Entry 8C0I (X-ray diffraction, 1.90 A resolution); this record covers chains BBB and CCC of the 4 polymer chains in the assembly.

# Chain BBB
Protein: Isoaspartyl peptidase subunit beta
From: Escherichia coli
Reference sequence: P37595 (IAAA_ECOLI); residues 179-321 here = UniProt positions 179-321
Sequence (143 residues; numbered 179 to 321; the number before each row is that of its first residue):
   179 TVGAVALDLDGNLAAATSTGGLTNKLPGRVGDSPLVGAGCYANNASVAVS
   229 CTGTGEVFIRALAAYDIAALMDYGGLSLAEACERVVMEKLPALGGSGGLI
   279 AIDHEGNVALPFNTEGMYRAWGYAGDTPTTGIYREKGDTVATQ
Unresolved in the structure: 314-321
Differences from the reference sequence: engineered mutation L200 (Met in P37595)
Swiss-Prot annotation at these positions:
  - active site: T179 (Nucleophile)
  - binding site (substrate): R207 to D210, T230 to G233
  - mutagenesis: T179 (T179A: Catalytically inactive)
From the paper describing this entry:
  - mutagenesis - M200L: decreased stability
  - mutagenesis - M200L: unchanged catalytic activity on L-Asn
  - contacts within the chain: L200-R207
  - catalytic residues: T197, T230 (citing earlier work)

# Chain CCC
Protein: Isoaspartyl peptidase subunit alpha
From: Escherichia coli
Reference sequence: P37595 (IAAA_ECOLI); residues 2-178 here = UniProt positions 2-178
Sequence (178 residues; numbered 1 to 178; the number before each row is that of its first residue):
     1 MGKAVIAIHGGAGAISRAQMSLQQELRYIEALSAIVETGQKMLEAGESAL
    51 DVVTEAVRLLEECPLFNAGIGAVFTRDETHELDACVMDGNTLKAGAVAGV
   101 SHLRNPVLAARLVMEQSPHVMMIGEGAENFAFARGMERVSPEIFSTSLRY
   151 EQLLAARKEGATVLDHSGAPLDEKQKMG
Unresolved in the structure: 1-3, 16-18, 159-178
Differences from the reference sequence: initiating methionine (1)
Swiss-Prot annotation at these positions:
  - site: G178 (Cleavage)
Bound ions: Na+: L60, E61, C63, F66, A68, I70

# Interface between chain BBB and chain CCC
Residue-residue contacts (22):
  L204(BBB) - H119(CCC)
  L204(BBB) - M122(CCC)  hydrophobic
  L204(BBB) - F130(CCC)  hydrophobic
  P205(BBB) - M122(CCC)
  P205(BBB) - G126(CCC)
  G206(BBB) - M122(CCC)
  G206(BBB) - I123(CCC)  hydrogen bond (backbone-backbone)
  R207(BBB) - H119(CCC)
  R207(BBB) - M121(CCC)
  R207(BBB) - M122(CCC)
  V208(BBB) - M121(CCC)  hydrogen bond (backbone-backbone)
  V208(BBB) - I123(CCC)  hydrophobic
  L213(BBB) - M121(CCC)  hydrophobic
  E234(BBB) - P118(CCC)
  E234(BBB) - H119(CCC)  salt bridge
  E234(BBB) - V120(CCC)
  I237(BBB) - V120(CCC)  hydrophobic
  R238(BBB) - M87(CCC)
  R238(BBB) - T91(CCC)  hydrogen bond (side chain-backbone)
  R238(BBB) - L92(CCC)  hydrogen bond (side chain-backbone)
  R238(BBB) - K93(CCC)
  R238(BBB) - V120(CCC)
Interface residues without a listed pair, chain BBB (10 interface residues in all): L271

# Overview
10 residues of chain BBB and 12 residues of chain CCC are in contact, with 4 hydrogen bonds and 1 salt bridge.
Polar contacts include E234(BBB)-H119(CCC), R238(BBB)-T91(CCC) and R238(BBB)-L92(CCC). From the paper:
catalytic residues T197(BBB) and T230(BBB); M200L of chain BBB reduces stability.
Chain BBB is Isoaspartyl peptidase subunit beta and chain CCC is Isoaspartyl peptidase subunit alpha, both
from Escherichia coli; the structure, Structure of E. coli Class 2 L-asparaginase EcAIII, mutant M200L
(acyl-enzyme intermediate), was determined by X-ray diffraction (same publication as 8BI3, 8BKF, 8BP9, 8BQO
and 8C23).
